5DQU - chains E and C of the 10 polymer chains in the assembly; structure by X-ray diffraction, 4.50 A resolution (low resolution: residue-level contacts below are approximate; hydrogen-bond / salt-bridge calls are withheld).

[Chain E]
Name: CRISPR-associated endoribonuclease Cas2
Source organism: Escherichia coli K12
Notes: EC 3.1.-.-
Reference sequence: P45956 (CAS2_ECOLI); numbering as in UniProt (aligned over 1-94)
Chain sequence (94 residues; each row starts with the number of its first residue):
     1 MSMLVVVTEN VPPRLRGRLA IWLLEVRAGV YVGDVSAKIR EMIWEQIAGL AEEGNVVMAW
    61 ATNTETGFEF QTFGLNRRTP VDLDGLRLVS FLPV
Disordered / not traced: 94
UniProt features mapped onto this chain:
  - mutagenesis: Glu9 (E9A/R: No effect on spacer acquisition, Cas1-Cas2 complex formation or CRISPR DNA-binding by complex), Asn10 (N10A: No effect on spacer acquisition), Arg14 to Arg16 (No in vivspacer acquisition, significantly decreased protospacer binding), Arg14 (R14A: Slight decrease in spacer acquisition), Arg16 (R16A: Slight decrease in spacer acquisition; R16E: Dramatically decreased spacer acquisition in vivo), Arg18 (R18A: Very little spacer acquisition), Arg27 (R27A: Slight decrease in spacer acquisition), Lys38 to Arg40 (Very little in vivo spacer acquisition), Glu65 (E65A: No effect on spacer acquisition; E65R: Slight decrease in spacer acquisition, Cas1-Cas2 complex formation or CRISPR DNA-binding by complex. Loss of spacer acquisition; when associated with R-84), Arg77 to Arg78 (No spacer acquisition, significantly decreased protospacer binding), Arg77 (R77E: No change in spacer acquisition in vivo), Arg78 (R78E: Dramatically decreased spacer acquisition in vivo), 2 further mutagenesis entries in UniProt

[Chain C]
Name: CRISPR-associated endonuclease Cas1
Source organism: Escherichia coli K12
Notes: EC 3.1.-.-
Reference sequence: Q46896 (CAS1_ECOLI); residues 1-305 here = UniProt positions 1-305
Chain sequence (305 residues; numbered 1 to 305; the number before each row is that of its first residue):
     1 MTWLPLNPIP LKDRVSMIFL QYGQIDVIDG AFVLIDKTGI RTHIPVGSVA CIMLEPGTRV
    61 SHAAVRLAAQ VGTLLVWVGE AGVRVYASGQ PGGARSDKLL YQAKLALDED LRLKVVRKMF
   121 ELRFGEPAPA RRSVEQLRGI EGSRVRATYA LLAKQYGVTW NGRRYDPKDW EKGDTINQCI
   181 SAATSCLYGV TEAAILAAGY APAIGFVHTG KPLSFVYDIA DIIKFDTVVP KAFEIARRNP
   241 GEPDREVRLA CRDIFRSSKT LAKLIPLIED VLAAGEIQPP APPEDAQPVA IPLPVSLGDA
   301 GHRSS
Disordered / not traced: 1-2, 168-173, 283-305
UniProt features mapped onto this chain:
  - binding site (Mg(2+)): Glu141, His208, Asp221
  - mutagenesis: Tyr22 (Y22A: Slightly decreased spacer acquisition in vivo; Y22F: Nearly wild-type spacer acquisition in vivo), Arg41 (R41E: Dramatically decreased spacer acquisition in vivo), Arg59 (R59A: Loss of spacer acquisition in vivo, decreased protospacer binding; R59D: Dramatically decreased spacer acquisition in vitro, 250-fold decreased affinity for protospacer DNA), Arg66 (R66D: Dramatically decreased spacer acquisition in vitro, 250-fold decreased affinity for protospacer DNA; R66E: Dramatically decreased spacer acquisition in vivo), Arg84 (R84A: Decreased spacer acquisition in vivo; R84E: Dramatically decreased spacer acquisition in vivo), Glu141 (E141A: No cleavage of any substrates, no restoration of UV or mitomycin C (MMC) resistance. Loss of spacer acquisition in vivo), Tyr149 (Y149A: No effect on in vitro protospacer integration), Tyr165 (Y165A: No effect on in vitro protospacer integration. Alone significantly decreased protospacer acquisition in vivo ...), Trp170 (W170A: Alone significantly decreased protospacer acquisition in vivo. Decreased protospacer binding; in association with A-170), Thr184 (T184A: No cleavage of any substrates), Tyr188 (Y188A: Partial inhibition of cleavage. No effect on in vitro protospacer integration. Significantly decreased protospacer acquisition in vivo), His208 (H208A: No cleavage of any substrates, no restoration of UV or MMC resistance. Loss of spacer acquisition in vivo), 13 further mutagenesis entries in UniProt

[Chain E / chain C interface]
Contacting residue pairs (23):
  Thr64(E) - Arg256(C)
  Glu65(E) - Val15(C)
  Glu65(E) - Arg252(C)
  Glu65(E) - Arg256(C)
  Leu83(E) - Leu20(C)
  Leu83(E) - Arg252(C)
  Asp84(E) - Phe19(C)
  Asp84(E) - Leu249(C)
  Asp84(E) - Arg252(C)
  Leu86(E) - Val15(C)
  Leu86(E) - Ile18(C)
  Leu86(E) - Arg252(C)
  Leu88(E) - His43(C)
  Leu88(E) - Ile44(C)
  Leu88(E) - Pro45(C)
  Val89(E) - Thr42(C)
  Val89(E) - His43(C)
  Ser90(E) - Ile40(C)
  Ser90(E) - Arg41(C)
  Ser90(E) - Thr42(C)
  Phe91(E) - Arg41(C)
  Leu92(E) - Ile40(C)
  Pro93(E) - Ile40(C)
Also at the interface, not in a pair above, chain E (14 interface residues in all): Arg77, Val81, Gly85
Also at the interface, not in a pair above, chain C (16 interface residues in all): Thr38, Gly39, Arg248

[In short]
Chain E and chain C form an interface of 14 and 16 residues respectively. UniProt lists 14 mutagenesis sites
on chain E; 3 Mg2+-binding residues and 27 mutagenesis sites on chain C.
Here chain E is CRISPR-associated endoribonuclease Cas2 and chain C is CRISPR-associated endonuclease Cas1,
both from Escherichia coli K12. Entry 5DQU (Crystal Structure of Cas-DNA-10 complex) was determined by X-ray
diffraction together with 5DLJ, 5DQT and 5DQZ from the same study.
